Entry 2C9C (X-ray diffraction, 2.10 A resolution); this record covers chain A.

# Chain A
Name: Psp operon transcriptional activator
From: Escherichia coli
Notes: fragment: aaa domain, residues 1-265
Reference sequence: P37344 (PSPF_ECOLI); residues 1-265 here = UniProt positions 1-265
Sequence (265 residues; numbered 1 to 265; the number before each row is that of its first residue):
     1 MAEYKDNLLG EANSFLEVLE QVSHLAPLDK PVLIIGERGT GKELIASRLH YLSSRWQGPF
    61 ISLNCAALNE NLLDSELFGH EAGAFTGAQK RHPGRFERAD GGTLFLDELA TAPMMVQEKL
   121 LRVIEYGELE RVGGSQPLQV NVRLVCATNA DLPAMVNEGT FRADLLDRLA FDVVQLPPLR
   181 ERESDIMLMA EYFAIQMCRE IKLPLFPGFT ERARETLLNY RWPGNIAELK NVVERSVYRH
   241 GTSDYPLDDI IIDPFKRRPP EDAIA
Not modelled in the structure: 1-7, 83-89, 260-265
Sequence notes: engineered mutation Ala227 (Arg in P37344)
Ligand contacts: ATP (adenosine-5'-triphosphate): Leu8, Leu9, Phe15, Glu37, Arg38, Gly39, Thr40, Gly41, Lys42, Glu43, Leu44, Asp107, Arg182, Met189, Phe193, Ile226, Ala227, Lys230
Swiss-Prot annotation at these positions:
  - binding site (ATP): Gly36 to Glu43, Ala99 to Glu108

# Summary
Ligands of chain A: ATP. From UniProt: 18 ATP-binding residues.
Chain A is Psp operon transcriptional activator (Escherichia coli); the structure, Structural basis of the
nucleotide driven conformational changes in the AAA domain of transcription activator PspF, was determined by
X-ray diffraction, deposited together with 2C96, 2C98 and 2C99.
